8QVQ - chains B and F of the 15 polymer chains in the assembly; structure by electron microscopy, 4.07 A resolution (low resolution: residue-level contacts below are approximate; hydrogen-bond / salt-bridge calls are withheld).

== Chain B (and F) ==
Molecule: Islet amyloid polypeptide
Notes: chain F of this document is another copy of the same molecule, construct and numbering; everything in this record applies to it too
UniProtKB: P10997 (IAPP_HUMAN); residues 1-37 here correspond to UniProt positions 34-70 (UniProt number = residue number + 33)
Amino-acid sequence (38 residues; row label = number of the first residue in the row):
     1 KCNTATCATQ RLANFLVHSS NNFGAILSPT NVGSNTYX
Disordered / not traced: 1-12 (chain F: 1-18)
Sequence notes: engineered mutation Pro-29 (Ser62 in P10997); expression tag (38)
Modified residues: NH2 (amino group) at position 38

== Interface between chain B and chain F ==
Residue-residue contacts (6; chain B residue first):
  Phe-15(B) / Asn-31(F)
  Phe-15(B) / Val-32(F)
  Val-17(B) / Thr-30(F)
  Ser-19(B) / Ser-28(F)
  Asn-21(B) / Leu-27(F)
  Phe-23(B) / Leu-27(F)
From the paper, about this interface:
  - residue pairs: Ser-19(B)/Ser-28(F) (hydrogen bond)

== Overview ==
The chain B/chain F interface involves 5 residues from each chain. The authors report a hydrogen bond between
Ser-19(B) and Ser-28(F).
Both chains are Islet amyloid polypeptide. Entry 8QVQ (Cryo-EM structure of human islet amyloid polypeptide
(hIAPP) mutant S29P, polymorph 2) was determined by electron microscopy together with 8QVP, 8RM8, 8RM9 and
8QJ1 from the same study.
